9B6S - chains B and L of the 11 polymer chains in the assembly; structure by electron microscopy, 3.47 A resolution.

[Chain B]
Protein: Capsid protein VP1
From: Adeno-associated virus
UniProtKB: Q6JC22 (Q6JC22_9VIRU); residues 203-736 here = UniProt positions 203-736
Sequence (534 residues; each row starts with the number of its first residue):
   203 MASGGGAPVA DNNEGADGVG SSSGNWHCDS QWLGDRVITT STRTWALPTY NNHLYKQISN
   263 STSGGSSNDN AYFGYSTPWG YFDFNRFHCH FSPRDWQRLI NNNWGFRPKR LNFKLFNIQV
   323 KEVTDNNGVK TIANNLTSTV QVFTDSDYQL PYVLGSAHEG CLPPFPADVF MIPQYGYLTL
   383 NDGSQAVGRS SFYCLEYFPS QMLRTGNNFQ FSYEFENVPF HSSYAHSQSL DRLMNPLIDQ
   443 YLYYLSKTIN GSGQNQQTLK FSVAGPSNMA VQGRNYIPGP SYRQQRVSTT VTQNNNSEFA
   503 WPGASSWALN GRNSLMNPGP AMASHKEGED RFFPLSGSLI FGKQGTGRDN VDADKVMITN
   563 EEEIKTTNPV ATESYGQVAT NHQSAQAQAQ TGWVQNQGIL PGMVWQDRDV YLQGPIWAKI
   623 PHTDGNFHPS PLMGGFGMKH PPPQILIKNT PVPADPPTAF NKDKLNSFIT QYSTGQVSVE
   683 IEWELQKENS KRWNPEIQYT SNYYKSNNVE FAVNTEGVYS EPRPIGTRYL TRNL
Not modelled in the structure: 203-218, 435-477, 581-593
Reported in the primary citation:
  - mutagenesis - Q588R: abolished binding to Fab1-1

[Chain L]
Protein: Fab1-6 light chain
From: Homo sapiens
Sequence (107 residues; numbered 23 to 129; the number before each row is that of its first residue):
    23 VLTQPPSASG TPGQTVTISC SGSSSNVGSH SVNWYQHLPG TAPKLLIYSN HRRPSGVPDR
    83 FSGSKSDTSA SLAISGIQSE DEADYYCATW DGRLNVLFGG GTKLTVL
Cystine bridges: C42-C109

[How chain B and chain L interact]
Pairs across the interface (13; chain B residue first):
  T264(B) - Y70(L)
  G547(B) - S46(L)  hydrogen bond (backbone-side chain)
  G549(B) - G50(L)
  R550(B) - G50(L)  hydrogen bond (backbone-backbone)
  R550(B) - S51(L)
  D551(B) - N72(L)  hydrogen bond
  D551(B) - K87(L)
  D551(B) - S88(L)
  D551(B) - D89(L)  hydrogen bond (backbone-backbone)
  N552(B) - K87(L)  hydrogen bond (side chain-backbone)
  N552(B) - S88(L)  hydrogen bond (backbone-side chain)
  N552(B) - D89(L)  hydrogen bond (backbone-backbone)
  V553(B) - D89(L)
Interface residues without a listed pair, chain B (8 interface residues in all): K557
Interface residues without a listed pair, chain L (11 interface residues in all): S53, R74, R75

[In short]
8 residues of chain B face 11 of chain L across their interface; the contacts include 7 hydrogen bonds. Polar
contacts include G547(B)-S46(L), D551(B)-N72(L) and N552(B)-K87(L). From the paper: Q588R of chain B abolishes
binding to Fab1-1.
Here chain B is Capsid protein VP1 (Adeno-associated virus) and chain L is Fab1-6 light chain (Homo sapiens).
Entry 9B6S (Fab1-6 in complex with the capsid of Adeno-associated virus type 9) was determined by electron
microscopy (same publication as 9B6N, 9B6O, 9B6Q, 9B6R, 9B6T, 9B7K and 9 further entries).
